194L - chain A; structure by X-ray diffraction, 1.40 A resolution.

[Chain A]
Protein: Lysozyme
From: Gallus gallus
Reference sequence: P00698 (LYSC_CHICK); residues 1-129 here correspond to UniProt positions 19-147 (UniProt number = residue number + 18)
Amino-acid sequence (129 residues; numbered 1 to 129; the number before each row is that of its first residue):
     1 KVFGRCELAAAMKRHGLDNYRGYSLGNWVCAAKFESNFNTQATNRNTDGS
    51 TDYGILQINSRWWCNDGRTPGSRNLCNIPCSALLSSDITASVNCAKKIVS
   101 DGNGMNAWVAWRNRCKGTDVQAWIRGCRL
Swiss-Prot annotation at these positions:
  - active site: E35, D52
  - binding site (substrate): D101
Disulfides: C6-C127, C30-C115, C64-C80, C76-C94
Bound ions: Na+: S60, C64, S72, R73

[Overview]
S60, C64, S72 and R73 form the Na+ site. Curated annotation (UniProt) lists active-site residues E35 and D52
and substrate-binding residue D101.
Chain A is Lysozyme (Gallus gallus); the structure, The 1.40 A structure of spacehab-01 hen egg white
lysozyme, was determined by X-ray diffraction, deposited together with 193L.
